7EPT - chains B and N of the 5 polymer chains in the assembly; structure by electron microscopy, 3.00 A resolution.

# Chain B
Name: Guanine nucleotide-binding protein G(I)/G(S)/G(T) subunit beta-1
Organism: Homo sapiens
UniProtKB: P62873 (GBB1_HUMAN); residues 2-340 here = UniProt positions 2-340
Chain sequence (358 residues; each row starts with the number of its first residue; numbers below 1 keep their minus sign (Met-17 is residue -17)):
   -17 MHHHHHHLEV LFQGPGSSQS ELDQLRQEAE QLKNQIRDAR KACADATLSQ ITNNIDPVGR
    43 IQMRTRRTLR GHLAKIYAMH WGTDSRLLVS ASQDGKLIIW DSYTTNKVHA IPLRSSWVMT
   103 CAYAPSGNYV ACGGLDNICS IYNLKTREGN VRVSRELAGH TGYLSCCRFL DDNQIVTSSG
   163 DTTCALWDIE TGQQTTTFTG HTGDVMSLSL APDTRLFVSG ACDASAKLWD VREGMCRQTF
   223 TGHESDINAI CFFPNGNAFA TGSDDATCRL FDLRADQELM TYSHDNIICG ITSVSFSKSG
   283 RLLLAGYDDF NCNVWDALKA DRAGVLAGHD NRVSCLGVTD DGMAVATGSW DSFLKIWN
Disordered / not traced: -17 to 0
Construct notes: initiating methionine (-17); expression tag (-16 to 1)

# Chain N
Name: Nanobody-35
Organism: synthetic construct
Notes: antibody fragment or engineered binder
Chain sequence (128 residues; row label = number of the first residue in the row):
     1 QVQLQESGGG LVQPGGSLRL SCAASGFTFS NYKMNWVRQA PGKGLEWVSD ISQSGASISY
    61 TGSVKGRFTI SRDNAKNTLY LQMNSLKPED TAVYYCARCP APFTRDCFDV TSTTYAYRGQ
   121 GTQVTVSS
Disordered / not traced: 1, 128
Cystine bridges: Cys99-Cys107

# Chain B / chain N interface
Residue-residue contacts (21):
  Arg8(B) - Gln120(N)
  Thr184(B) - Thr114(N)
  Cys204(B) - Tyr117(N)  hydrogen bond (backbone-side chain)
  Asp205(B) - Ala116(N)
  Asp205(B) - Tyr117(N)
  Ala206(B) - Tyr117(N)  hydrogen bond (backbone-side chain)
  His225(B) - Val2(N)
  Glu226(B) - Val2(N)
  Glu226(B) - Gly26(N)
  Glu226(B) - Phe27(N)
  Glu226(B) - Tyr32(N)  hydrogen bond
  Glu226(B) - Arg98(N)  hydrogen bond (backbone-side chain)
  Glu226(B) - Tyr117(N)
  Ser227(B) - Tyr32(N)
  Ser227(B) - Pro100(N)  hydrogen bond (side chain-backbone)
  Ser227(B) - Pro102(N)
  Ser227(B) - Tyr117(N)  hydrogen bond (backbone-side chain)
  Asp228(B) - Tyr117(N)  hydrogen bond
  Asp246(B) - Pro102(N)
  Asp247(B) - Tyr32(N)
  Ile270(B) - Phe103(N)
Also at the interface, not in a pair above, chain N (13 interface residues in all): Ala101

# Overview
12 residues of chain B and 13 residues of chain N are in contact, with 7 hydrogen bonds. Polar contacts
include Cys204(B)-Tyr117(N), Ala206(B)-Tyr117(N) and Glu226(B)-Tyr32(N).
Here chain B is Guanine nucleotide-binding protein G(I)/G(S)/G(T) subunit beta-1 (Homo sapiens) and chain N is
Nanobody-35 (synthetic construct). Entry 7EPT (Structural basis for the tethered peptide activation of
adhesion GPCRs) was determined by electron microscopy, deposited together with 7EQ1.
